Entry 6T9K (electron microscopy, 3.30 A resolution); this record covers chains G and K of the 11 polymer chains in the assembly.

[Chain G]
Molecule: Transcription initiation factor TFIID subunit 10
Source organism: Saccharomyces cerevisiae (strain ATCC 204508 / S288c)
UniProtKB: Q12030 (TAF10_YEAST); numbering as in UniProt (aligned over 1-206)
Sequence (206 residues; each row starts with the number of its first residue):
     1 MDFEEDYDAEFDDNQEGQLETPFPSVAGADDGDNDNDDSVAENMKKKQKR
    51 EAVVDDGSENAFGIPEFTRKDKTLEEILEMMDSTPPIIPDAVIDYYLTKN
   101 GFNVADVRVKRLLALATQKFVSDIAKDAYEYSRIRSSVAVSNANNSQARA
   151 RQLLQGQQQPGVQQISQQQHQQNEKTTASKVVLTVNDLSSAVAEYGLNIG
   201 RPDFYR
Not modelled in the structure: 1-66

[Chain K]
Molecule: Transcriptional activator SPT7
Source organism: Saccharomyces cerevisiae (strain ATCC 204508 / S288c)
UniProtKB: P35177 (SPT7_YEAST); numbering as in UniProt (aligned over 1-1332)
Sequence (1332 residues; numbered 1 to 1332; the number before each row is that of its first residue):
     1 MTERIPIKNYQRTNAKALLKLTEKLFNKNFFDLYLTSQQLVVLEYLLSIS
    51 SEEDKLKAWDYFLKGNIALNVEKSFPLTQEEEHHGAVSPAVDTRSDDVSS
   101 QTIKDNNNTNTNTSISNENHVENEIEDKGDNAIANEDNFVNNDESDNVEE
   151 DLFKLDLEDLKQQISGTRFIGNLSLKIRYVLWQCAIDYIYCDRNEFGDEN
   201 DTEYTLLDVEEKEEEEIGKNEKPQNKEGISKFAEDEDYDDEDENYDEDST
   251 DVKNVDDPPKNLDSISSSNIEIDDERRLVLNISISKETLSKLKTNNVEEI
   301 MGNWNKIYHSFEYDKETMIKRLKLEESDKMIEKGKKKRSRSDLEAATDEQ
   351 DRENTNDEPDTNQKLPTPEGSTFSDTGNKRPKQSNLDLTVNLGIENLSLK
   401 HLLSSIQQKKSQLGISDYELKHLIMDVRKNRSKWTSDERIGQEELYEACE
   451 KVVLELRNYTEHSTPFLNKVSKREAPNYHQIIKKSMDLNTVLKKLKSFQY
   501 DSKQEFVDDIMLIWKNCLTYNSDPSHFLRGHAIAMQKKSLQLIRMIPNIT
   551 IRNRADLEKEIEDMEKDKDYELDEEEEVAGSGRKGLNMGAHMLAKENGKV
   601 SEKDSSKTVKDEAPTNDDKLTSVIPEGEKEKDKTASSTVTVHENVNKNEI
   651 KENGKNEEQDMVEESSKTEDSSKDADAAKKDTEDGLQDKTAENKEAGENN
   701 EEEEDDDDEDEDEDMVDSQSYLLEKDDDRDDLEISVWKTVTAKVRAEICL
   751 KRTEYFKNGKLNSDSEAFLKNPQRMKRFDQLFLEYKEQKALESYRQKIEQ
   801 NSIMKNGFGTVLKQEDDDQLQFHNDHSLNGNEAFEKQPNDIELDDTRFLQ
   851 EYDISNAIPDIVYEGVNTKTLDKMEDASVDRMLQNGINKQSRFLANKDLG
   901 LTPKMNQNITLIQQIRHICHKISLIRMLQSPLSAQNSRSNPNAFLNNHIY
   951 NYTIIDDSLDIDPVSQLPTHDYKNNRELIWKFMHKNISKVAMANGFETAH
  1001 PSAINMLTEIAGDYLSNLIKTLKLHHETNSLNRGTNVEMLQTTLLENGIN
  1051 RPDDLFSYVESEFGKKTKKLQDIKQKLESFLRALLRPTLQELSERNFEDE
  1101 SQSFFTGDFASELTGEDFFGFRELGLEKEFGVLSSSVPLQLLTTQFQTVD
  1151 GETKVQAKKIQPEESDSIVYKKITKGMLDAGSFWNTLLPLLQKDYERSKA
  1201 YIAKQSKSSANDKTSMTSTEDNSFALLEEDQFVSKKTATKARLPPTGKIS
  1251 TTYKKKPIASAFILPEEDLENDVKADPTTTVNAKVGAENDGDSSLFLRTP
  1301 QPLDPLDMDDAFDDTNMGSNSSFSLSLPRLNQ
Not modelled in the structure: 1-151, 188-727, 755-848, 931-951, 1086-1332
Curated features (UniProtKB/Swiss-Prot):
  - modified residue: Thr78 (Phosphothreonine), Ser88 (Phosphoserine), Ser1293 (Phosphoserine)
  - mutagenesis: Leu843 to Gln1332 (In spt7-223; removes the C-terminal histone fold, leading to the same phenotype as a deletion mutation), Gly1120 to Gln1332 (In spt7-217; mimiks the processed form of SPT7. Leads to a shifted profile with the predominant form of the SPT module now abundant in SALSA/SLIK, and a significantly reduced amount of SAGA)

[Chain G / chain K interface]
Contacting residue pairs - 110 pairs, chain G then chain K:
  Arg69(G) with Asp1053(K), salt bridge
  Asp71(G) with Arg1051(K), salt bridge; Asp1053(K)
  Lys72(G) with Asp1053(K), hydrogen bond (backbone-side chain)
  Leu74(G) with Val1037(K), hydrophobic; Leu1040(K), hydrophobic; Gln1041(K); Pro1052(K), hydrophobic
  Glu75(G) with Val1037(K)
  Ile77(G) with Pro1052(K)
  Met80(G) with Phe1056(K), hydrophobic
  Ser83(G) with Leu899(K)
  Thr84(G) with Leu901(K)
  Pro85(G) with Asn896(K); Leu899(K); Leu901(K)
  Pro86(G) with Asn896(K), hydrogen bond (backbone-side chain); Leu901(K), hydrophobic
  Ile87(G) with Leu901(K); Thr902(K); Met905(K), hydrophobic; Asn986(K)
  Pro89(G) with Phe893(K); Asn896(K); Asn986(K)
  Asp90(G) with Arg892(K), salt bridge
  Ala91(G) with Phe893(K), hydrophobic; Ile979(K)
  Val92(G) with Ile979(K), hydrophobic; Met983(K), hydrophobic
  Ile93(G) with Leu1015(K), hydrophobic
  Asp94(G) with Arg892(K), salt bridge
  Tyr95(G) with Lys973(K); Asn974(K); Arg976(K); Ile979(K), hydrophobic
  Tyr96(G) with Met983(K), hydrophobic; Gly1012(K); Leu1015(K), hydrophobic; Ile1019(K)
  Leu97(G) with Ile1019(K)
  Thr98(G) with Asn974(K), hydrogen bond
  Asn100(G) with Ser1016(K); Ile1019(K); Lys1020(K); Lys1023(K)
  Gly101(G) with Lys1023(K)
  Phe102(G) with Leu1022(K), hydrophobic; Lys1023(K); His1026(K)
  Val109(G) with Leu1040(K), hydrophobic
  Leu112(G) with Leu1040(K), hydrophobic; Leu1044(K), hydrophobic
  Leu113(G) with Ile1019(K), hydrophobic
  Leu115(G) with Leu901(K), hydrophobic
  Ala116(G) with Tyr1014(K); Leu1018(K), hydrophobic
  Thr117(G) with Ala1011(K); Tyr1014(K); Leu1015(K); Leu1018(K)
  Gln118(G) with Leu901(K); Met905(K); Tyr1058(K), hydrogen bond; Phe1063(K)
  Lys119(G) with Ile1049(K); Tyr1058(K)
  Phe120(G) with Tyr1014(K), hydrophobic
  Val121(G) with Ala1011(K), hydrophobic
  Ser122(G) with Asn994(K); Tyr1058(K)
  Ile124(G) with Leu1007(K), hydrophobic; Ile1010(K), hydrophobic
  Ala125(G) with Asn994(K); Phe996(K)
  Lys126(G) with Asn994(K)
  Ala128(G) with Phe996(K)
  Tyr129(G) with Phe996(K)
  Ser132(G) with Phe996(K)
  Arg149(G) with Arg926(K)
  Leu153(G) with Arg926(K); Leu1084(K)
  Gly156(G) with Gln929(K), hydrogen bond (backbone-side chain)
  Ser166(G) with Gln929(K); Ser930(K), hydrogen bond (side chain-backbone)
  Gln169(G) with Gln929(K)
  Gln172(G) with Arg926(K), hydrogen bond
  Asn173(G) with Met927(K)
  Thr177(G) with Ser923(K); Met927(K)
  Lys180(G) with Glu997(K), salt bridge; Thr998(K)
  Val181(G) with Gly995(K); Phe996(K), hydrophobic; Glu997(K); Thr998(K), hydrogen bond (backbone-backbone)
  Val182(G) with Thr998(K); His1000(K)
  Leu183(G) with Phe996(K), hydrophobic; Thr998(K), hydrogen bond (backbone-backbone); Ala999(K), hydrophobic; His1000(K), hydrogen bond (backbone-backbone); Ala1003(K); Ile1004(K), hydrophobic
  Val185(G) with Ser1002(K); Met1006(K), hydrophobic
  Leu188(G) with Ala1003(K); Met1006(K), hydrophobic
  Ile199(G) with Met1006(K), hydrophobic
  Arg201(G) with Ser1002(K)
Other interface residues (no listed pair), chain G (65 interface residues in all): Ile88, Gln157, Val162, Thr176, Ser179, Thr184, Leu197
Other interface residues (no listed pair), chain K (65 interface residues in all): Gly900, His920, Ile922, Ile925, Phe982, Val990, Ala991, Asp1054, Leu1055, Val1059, Glu1062

[Summary]
Chain G and chain K each contribute 65 residues to their interface; the contacts include 10 hydrogen bonds and
5 salt bridges. Among the polar pairs are Arg69(G)-Asp1053(K), Asp71(G)-Arg1051(K) and Asp90(G)-Arg892(K).
UniProt lists 3 mutagenesis sites on chain K.
Here chain G is Transcription initiation factor TFIID subunit 10 and chain K is Transcriptional activator
SPT7, both from Saccharomyces cerevisiae (strain ATCC 204508 / S288c). Entry 6T9K (SAGA Core module) was
determined by electron microscopy (same publication as 6T9I and 6T9J).
